PDB entry 6ZGG | electron microscopy, 3.80 A resolution | chains A and B of the 3 polymer chains in the assembly

Chain A (and B):
Name: Spike glycoprotein
Source organism: Severe acute respiratory syndrome coronavirus 2
Notes: chain B of this document is another copy of the same molecule, construct and numbering; everything in this record applies to it too
Reference sequence: P0DTC2 (SPIKE_SARS2); residue numbers follow UniProt; this construct covers 1-1208
Amino-acid sequence (1287 residues; each row starts with the number of its first residue; numbers below 1 keep their minus sign (Met-30 is residue -30)):
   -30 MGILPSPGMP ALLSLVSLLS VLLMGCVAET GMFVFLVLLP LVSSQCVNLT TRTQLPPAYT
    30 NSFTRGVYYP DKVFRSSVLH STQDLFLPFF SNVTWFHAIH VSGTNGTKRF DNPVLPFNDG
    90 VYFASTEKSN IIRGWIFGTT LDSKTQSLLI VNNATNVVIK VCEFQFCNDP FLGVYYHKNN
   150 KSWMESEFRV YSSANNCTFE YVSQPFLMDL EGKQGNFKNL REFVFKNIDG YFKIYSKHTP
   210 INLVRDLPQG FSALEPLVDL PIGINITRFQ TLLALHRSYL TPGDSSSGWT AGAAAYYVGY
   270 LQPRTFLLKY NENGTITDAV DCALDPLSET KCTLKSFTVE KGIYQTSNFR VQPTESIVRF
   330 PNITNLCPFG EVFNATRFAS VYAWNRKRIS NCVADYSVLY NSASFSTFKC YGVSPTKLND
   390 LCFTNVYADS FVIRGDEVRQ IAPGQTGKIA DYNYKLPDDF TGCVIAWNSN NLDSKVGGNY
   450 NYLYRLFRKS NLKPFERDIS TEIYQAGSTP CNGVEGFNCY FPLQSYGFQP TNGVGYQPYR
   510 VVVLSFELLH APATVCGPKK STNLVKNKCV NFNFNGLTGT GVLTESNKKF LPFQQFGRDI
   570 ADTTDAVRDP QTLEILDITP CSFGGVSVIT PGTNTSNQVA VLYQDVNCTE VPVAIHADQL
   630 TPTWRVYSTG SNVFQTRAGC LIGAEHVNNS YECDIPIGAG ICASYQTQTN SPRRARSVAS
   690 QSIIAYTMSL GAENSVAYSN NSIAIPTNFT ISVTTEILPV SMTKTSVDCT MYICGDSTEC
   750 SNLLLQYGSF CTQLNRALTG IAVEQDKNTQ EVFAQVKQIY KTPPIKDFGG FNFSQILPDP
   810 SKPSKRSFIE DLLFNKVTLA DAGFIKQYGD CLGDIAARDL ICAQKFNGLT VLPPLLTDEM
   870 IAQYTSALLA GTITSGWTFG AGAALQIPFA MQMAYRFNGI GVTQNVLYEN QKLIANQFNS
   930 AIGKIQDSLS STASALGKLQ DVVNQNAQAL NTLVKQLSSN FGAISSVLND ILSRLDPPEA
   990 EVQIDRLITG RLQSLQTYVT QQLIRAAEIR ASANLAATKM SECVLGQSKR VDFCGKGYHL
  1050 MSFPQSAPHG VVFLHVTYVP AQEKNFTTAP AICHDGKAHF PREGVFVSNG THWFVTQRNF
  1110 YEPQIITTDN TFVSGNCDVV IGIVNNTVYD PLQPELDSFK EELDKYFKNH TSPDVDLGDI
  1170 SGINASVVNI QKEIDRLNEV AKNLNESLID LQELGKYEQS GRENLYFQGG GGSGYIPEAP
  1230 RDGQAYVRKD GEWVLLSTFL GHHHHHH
Disordered / not traced: -30 to 13, 71-75, 618-640, 677-688, 828-848, 941-943, 1147-1256 (chain B: -30 to 13, 71-75, 618-639, 677-688, 829-848, 941-943, 1147-1256)
Differences from the reference sequence: initiating methionine (-30); expression tag (-29 to 0, 1209-1256); engineered mutation Pro986 (Lys in P0DTC2), Pro987 (Val in P0DTC2)
Cystine bridges: Cys15-Cys136, Cys131-Cys166, Cys291-Cys301, Cys336-Cys361, Cys379-Cys432, Cys391-Cys525, Cys480-Cys488, Cys538-Cys590, Cys617-Cys649, Cys662-Cys671, Cys738-Cys760, Cys743-Cys749, Cys1032-Cys1043, Cys1082-Cys1126
Curated features (UniProtKB/Swiss-Prot):
  - region: Asn280 to Cys301 (Putative superantigen), Arg403 to Asp405 (Integrin-binding motif), Asn448 to Phe456 (Immunodominant HLA epitope recognized by the CD8+), Pro681 to Ala684 (Putative superantigen), Ser816 to Tyr837 (Fusion peptide 1), Lys835 to Phe855 (Fusion peptide 2), Asp1163 to Glu1202 (Heptad repeat 2)
  - site (Cleavage): Arg685, Ser686, Arg815, Ser816
  - glycosylation: Asn17 (N-linked (GlcNAc...) (complex) asparagine), Asn61 (N-linked (GlcNAc...) (hybrid) asparagine), Asn74 (N-linked (GlcNAc...) (complex) asparagine), Asn122 (N-linked (GlcNAc...) (hybrid) asparagine), Asn149 (N-linked (GlcNAc...) (complex) asparagine), Asn165 (N-linked (GlcNAc...) (complex) asparagine), Asn234 (N-linked (GlcNAc...) (high mannose) asparagine), Asn282 (N-linked (GlcNAc...) (complex) asparagine), Thr323 (O-linked (GalNAc) threonine), Ser325 (O-linked (HexNAc...) serine), Asn331 (N-linked (GlcNAc...) (complex) asparagine), Asn343 (N-linked (GlcNAc...) (complex) asparagine), Asn603 (N-linked (GlcNAc...) (hybrid) asparagine), Asn616 (N-linked (GlcNAc...) (complex) asparagine), Asn657 (N-linked (GlcNAc...) (complex) asparagine), Thr676 (O-linked (GlcNAc...) threonine), Thr678 (O-linked (GlcNAc...) threonine), Asn709 (N-linked (GlcNAc...) (high mannose) asparagine), Asn717 (N-linked (GlcNAc...) (hybrid) asparagine), Asn801 (N-linked (GlcNAc...) (hybrid) asparagine) and 6 more in UniProt
  - natural variant: Leu5 (L5F: In strain: Iota/B.1.526), Ser13 (S13I: In strain: Epsilon/B.1.427/B.1.429), Leu18 (L18F: In strain: Beta/B.1.351, Gamma/P.1 and 1 more), Thr19 (T19I: In strain: Omicron/BQ.1.1, Omicron/XBB.1.5 and 1 more; T19R: In strain: Delta/B.1.617.2, Omicron/BA.2 and 4 more), Thr20 (T20N: In strain: Gamma/P.1), Leu24 to Ala27 (sequence variant, change not given here; In strain: Omicron/BA.2, Omicron/BA.2.12.1 and 6 more), Pro26 (P26S: In strain: Gamma/P.1), Gln52 (Q52H: In strain: Omicron/EG.5.1), Ala67 (A67V: In strain: Eta/B.1.525, Omicron/BA.1), His69 to Val70 (deletion: In strain: Alpha/B.1.1.7, Eta/B.1.525 and 5 more), Gly75 (G75V: In strain: Lambda/C.37), Thr76 (T76I: In strain: Lambda/C.37), 82 further natural variant entries in UniProt
  - mutagenesis: His69 to Val70 (Increased incorporation of cleaved spike into virions), Asn121 (N121Q: Partial loss of biliverdin affinity), Arg190 (R190K: Partial loss of biliverdin affinity), Asn234 (N234Q: Increased resistance to neutralizing antibodies), Asn331 (N331Q: Reduced viral infectivity), Asn343 (N343Q: Reduced viral infectivity), Leu452 (L452R: Increased resistance to neutralizing antibodies. Decreases HLA binding to NF9 epitope. Increased binding affinity to human ACE2), Tyr453 (Y453F: Decreased HLA binding to NF9 epitope. Increased binding affinity to human ACE2), Ala475 (A475V: Increased resistance to neutralizing antibodies), Val483 (V483A: Increased resistance to neutralizing antibodies), Glu484 (E484D: Increased replication in human TMEM106B overexpressing cells), Phe490 (F490L: Increased resistance to neutralizing antibodies and human covalescent sera neutralization), 14 further mutagenesis entries in UniProt

How chain A and chain B interact:
Pairs across the interface (131):
  Asn317(A) - Asp737(B)
  Arg319(A) - Thr739(B)
  Arg319(A) - Met740(B)
  Arg319(A) - Gly744(B)  hydrogen bond (side chain-backbone)
  Gly381(A) - Arg983(B)  hydrogen bond (backbone-side chain)
  Gly381(A) - Leu984(B)
  Val382(A) - Arg983(B)
  Val382(A) - Leu984(B)
  Ser383(A) - Arg983(B)  hydrogen bond (backbone-backbone)
  Ser383(A) - Leu984(B)
  Ser383(A) - Asp985(B)  hydrogen bond (side chain-backbone)
  Leu390(A) - Ser982(B)
  Leu390(A) - Arg983(B)
  Tyr396(A) - Tyr200(B)  hydrogen bond
  Tyr396(A) - Pro230(B)
  Thr430(A) - Arg983(B)
  Phe486(A) - Tyr369(B)  hydrophobic
  Phe486(A) - Phe374(B)
  Phe486(A) - Ser375(B)
  Asn487(A) - Tyr369(B)
  Tyr489(A) - Phe377(B)  hydrogen bond (side chain-backbone)
  Tyr489(A) - Lys378(B)  hydrogen bond
  Leu517(A) - Arg983(B)
  Leu518(A) - Asp979(B)
  Thr547(A) - Asn978(B)
  Thr549(A) - Asp745(B)  hydrogen bond
  Lys557(A) - Ser45(B)
  Lys557(A) - Glu281(B)
  Lys558(A) - Phe43(B)
  Phe559(A) - Phe43(B)  hydrophobic
  Leu560(A) - Tyr38(B)
  Phe562(A) - Tyr38(B)  hydrophobic
  Phe562(A) - Lys41(B)
  Phe562(A) - Pro225(B)  hydrophobic
  Gln563(A) - Lys41(B)
  Gln563(A) - Phe43(B)
  Gln564(A) - Lys41(B)
  Phe565(A) - Lys41(B)
  Phe565(A) - Val42(B)
  Phe565(A) - Phe43(B)  hydrogen bond (backbone-backbone)
  Gly566(A) - Phe43(B)
  Arg567(A) - Val42(B)
  Arg567(A) - Phe43(B)
  Asp568(A) - Arg44(B)
  Ile569(A) - Val47(B)  hydrophobic
  Ala570(A) - Val963(B)  hydrophobic
  Asp571(A) - Ser967(B)
  Asp571(A) - Ser975(B)
  Phe592(A) - Lys854(B)
  Phe592(A) - Phe855(B)  hydrophobic
  Asp614(A) - Lys854(B)
  Arg646(A) - Thr866(B)
  Ala668(A) - Pro863(B)  hydrogen bond (backbone-backbone)
  Ala668(A) - Leu864(B)
  Ala668(A) - Thr866(B)
  Gly669(A) - Leu864(B)  hydrogen bond (backbone-backbone)
  Gly669(A) - Met869(B)
  Met697(A) - Met869(B)  hydrophobic
  Leu699(A) - Lys786(B)
  Leu699(A) - Ile788(B)
  Leu699(A) - Tyr873(B)  hydrophobic
  Gly700(A) - Lys786(B)
  Ala701(A) - Gln787(B)
  Ala701(A) - Ile788(B)  hydrogen bond (backbone-backbone)
  Glu702(A) - Ile788(B)
  Glu702(A) - Lys790(B)
  Asn703(A) - Ile788(B)  hydrogen bond (backbone-backbone)
  Asn703(A) - Tyr789(B)
  Asn703(A) - Lys790(B)
  Ser704(A) - Lys790(B)
  Val705(A) - Tyr789(B)  hydrophobic
  Ala706(A) - Gln895(B)
  Tyr707(A) - Pro792(B)  hydrophobic
  Tyr707(A) - Ile896(B)
  Tyr707(A) - Pro897(B)
  Tyr707(A) - Phe898(B)  hydrogen bond (side chain-backbone)
  Ser708(A) - Pro897(B)
  Asn709(A) - Pro897(B)
  Asn710(A) - Pro897(B)
  Ser711(A) - Gln895(B)
  Ser711(A) - Ile896(B)
  Ser711(A) - Pro897(B)
  Ile712(A) - Gln895(B)
  Ile712(A) - Met900(B)  hydrophobic
  Ala713(A) - Leu894(B)
  Ala713(A) - Gln895(B)
  Pro715(A) - Leu894(B)  hydrophobic
  Gln957(A) - Arg765(B)  hydrogen bond
  Thr961(A) - Ser758(B)
  Thr961(A) - Arg765(B)
  Gln965(A) - Ser758(B)  hydrogen bond
  Gln965(A) - Phe759(B)
  Asn969(A) - Gln755(B)  hydrogen bond
  Phe970(A) - Tyr756(B)  hydrogen bond (backbone-side chain)
  Gly971(A) - Tyr756(B)
  Gln1002(A) - Gln1002(B)  hydrogen bond
  Ser1003(A) - Phe759(B)
  Thr1006(A) - Gln762(B)
  Thr1006(A) - Gln1005(B)
  Gln1010(A) - Gln762(B)  hydrogen bond
  Ile1013(A) - Leu1012(B)  hydrophobic
  Arg1039(A) - Glu1031(B)  salt bridge
  Arg1039(A) - Arg1039(B)
  Val1040(A) - Ser1030(B)
  Val1040(A) - Leu1034(B)
  Val1040(A) - Gly1035(B)
  Asp1041(A) - Gly889(B)
  Asp1041(A) - Leu1034(B)
  Lys1045(A) - Gly889(B)  hydrogen bond (side chain-backbone)
  Gly1046(A) - Ala890(B)
  Val1068(A) - Ala890(B)
  Val1068(A) - Gly891(B)
  Glu1072(A) - Ala893(B)
  Glu1072(A) - Leu894(B)
  Glu1072(A) - Gln895(B)
  Asn1074(A) - Gln895(B)  hydrogen bond
  Thr1077(A) - Met900(B)
  Pro1079(A) - Tyr917(B)
  Phe1089(A) - Gln913(B)
  Phe1089(A) - Tyr917(B)  hydrophobic
  Pro1090(A) - Gln913(B)  hydrogen bond (backbone-side chain)
  Val1094(A) - Met900(B)  hydrophobic
  Val1094(A) - Tyr904(B)
  Arg1107(A) - Tyr904(B)
  Ser1123(A) - Asn914(B)
  Ser1123(A) - Glu918(B)
  Val1128(A) - Tyr917(B)
  Val1128(A) - Glu918(B)
  Leu1141(A) - Glu1144(B)
  Leu1145(A) - Glu1144(B)
  Leu1145(A) - Leu1145(B)  hydrophobic
Also at the interface, not in a pair above, chain A (102 interface residues in all): Lys386, Asn394, Tyr473, Ala475, Gly476, Ser477, Pro521, Gly545, Pro589, Ser591, Gln613, Pro665, Gly667, Ile670, Ser968, Thr1009, Tyr1047, Pro1069, Gln1071, Phe1121, Gly1124, Ile1130
Also at the interface, not in a pair above, chain B (92 interface residues in all): Asp40, Glu224, Asn282, Tyr365, Pro384, Thr385, Asp796, Phe797, Asn856, Leu861, Gln872, Ile882, Thr883, Lys921, Leu966, Val976, Thr1009, Thr1027

Overview:
The interface between chain A and chain B involves 102 residues on one side and 92 on the other; the contacts
include 23 hydrogen bonds and 1 salt bridge. Among the polar pairs are Arg1039(A)-Glu1031(B),
Arg319(A)-Gly744(B) and Gly381(A)-Arg983(B).
Both chains are Spike glycoprotein (Severe acute respiratory syndrome coronavirus 2). Entry 6ZGG (Furin
Cleaved Spike Protein of SARS-CoV-2 with One RBD Erect) was determined by electron microscopy, deposited
together with 6ZGE, 6ZGF, 6ZGH and 6ZGI.
